Entry 7AD3 (electron microscopy, 3.50 A resolution); this record covers chains B and A of the 8 polymer chains in the assembly.

[Chain B (and A)]
Molecule: Pheromone alpha factor receptor
Source organism: Saccharomyces cerevisiae
Notes: chain A of this document is another copy of the same molecule, construct and numbering; everything in this record applies to it too
Reference sequence: P0CI39 (STE2_YEASX); residue numbers follow UniProt; this construct covers 1-431
Chain sequence (431 residues; numbered 1 to 431; the number before each row is that of its first residue):
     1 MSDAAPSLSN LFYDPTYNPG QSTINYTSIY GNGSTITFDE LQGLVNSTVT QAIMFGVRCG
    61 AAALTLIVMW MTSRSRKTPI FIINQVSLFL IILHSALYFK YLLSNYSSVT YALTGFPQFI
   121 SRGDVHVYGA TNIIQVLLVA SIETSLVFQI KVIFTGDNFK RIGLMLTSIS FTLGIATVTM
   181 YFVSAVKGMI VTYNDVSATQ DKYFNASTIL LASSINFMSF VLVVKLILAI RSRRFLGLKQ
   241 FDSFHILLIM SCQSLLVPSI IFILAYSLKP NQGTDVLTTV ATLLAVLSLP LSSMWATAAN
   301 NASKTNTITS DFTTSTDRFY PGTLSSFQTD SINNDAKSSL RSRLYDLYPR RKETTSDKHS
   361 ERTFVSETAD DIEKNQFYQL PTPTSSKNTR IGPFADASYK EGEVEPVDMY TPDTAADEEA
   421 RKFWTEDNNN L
Unresolved in the structure: 1-8, 307-431
Curated features (UniProtKB/Swiss-Prot):
  - modified residue: Ser310 (Phosphoserine), Ser315 (Phosphoserine), Thr329 (Phosphothreonine), Ser331 (Phosphoserine), Ser360 (Phosphoserine), Thr363 (Phosphothreonine), Ser366 (Phosphoserine), Thr382 (Phosphothreonine), Ser385 (Phosphoserine), Ser386 (Phosphoserine), Thr411 (Phosphothreonine), Thr414 (Phosphothreonine)
  - glycosylation (N-linked (GlcNAc...) asparagine): Asn25, Asn32
  - cross-link (Glycyl lysine isopeptide (Lys-Gly)): Lys374 (interchain with G-Cter in ubiquitin), Lys400 (interchain with G-Cter in ubiquitin), Lys422 (interchain with G-Cter in ubiquitin)
  - natural variant: Ser34 (S34T: In strain: CLIB 95, CLIB 219 and 9 more), Ala176 (A176T: In strain: CLIB 95, CLIB 382 and 8 more), Asp201 (D201G: In strain: CLIB 95, CLIB 219 and 9 more), Met294 (M294I: In strain: CLIB 630 haplotype Ha2), Lys337 (K337E: In strain: CLIB 388, YIIc12 haplotype Ha2 and 1 more), Asp370 (D370N: In strain: CLIB 95, CLIB 219 and 9 more), Phe394 (F394L: In strain: R12 haplotype Ha2)
Glycans and other covalent adducts: N-acetylglucosamine (NAG) linked to Asn25
What the authors report for this chain:
  - self-association interface (contacts with another copy of this molecule): Pro19, Gly31, Ile53 to Ala61
  - post-translational modification sites: Asn25
  - binding site for Alpha-factor mating pheromone: Gln135, Phe204, Asp275
  - mutagenesis - F204C, F204S: decreased binding to Alpha-factor mating pheromone (citing earlier work)
  - mutagenesis - Q135A, Q135P: decreased signaling with Alpha-factor mating pheromone (citing earlier work)
  - binding site for N-acetylglucosamine: Asn25

[How chain B and chain A interact]
Contacting residue pairs (81; chain B residue first):
  Ser9(B) - Ile29(A)  hydrogen bond (side chain-backbone)
  Asn10(B) - Asn32(A)
  Leu11(B) - Phe116(A)
  Leu11(B) - Gln118(A)
  Phe12(B) - Pro117(A)
  Asp14(B) - Gln118(A)  hydrogen bond (backbone-side chain)
  Pro15(B) - Gln118(A)
  Tyr17(B) - Phe116(A)  hydrophobic
  Tyr17(B) - Gln118(A)
  Pro19(B) - Thr110(A)
  Pro19(B) - Phe116(A)  hydrophobic
  Pro19(B) - Gln118(A)
  Gly20(B) - Thr110(A)
  Ser22(B) - Thr27(A)
  Ile24(B) - Ile24(A)  hydrophobic
  Asn25(B) - Asn25(A)
  Thr27(B) - Tyr17(A)
  Ile29(B) - Ser9(A)  hydrogen bond (backbone-backbone)
  Ile29(B) - Phe12(A)  hydrophobic
  Phe38(B) - Tyr26(A)  hydrophobic
  Phe38(B) - Val109(A)
  Phe38(B) - Thr110(A)
  Phe38(B) - Thr114(A)
  Leu41(B) - Val109(A)  hydrophobic
  Gln42(B) - Ser108(A)
  Gln42(B) - Val109(A)  hydrogen bond (side chain-backbone)
  Val45(B) - Val45(A)  hydrophobic
  Asn46(B) - Leu103(A)
  Thr48(B) - Val49(A)
  Val49(B) - Thr48(A)
  Val49(B) - Val49(A)  hydrophobic
  Val49(B) - Ala52(A)
  Val49(B) - Leu103(A)  hydrophobic
  Thr50(B) - Leu103(A)
  Ala52(B) - Val49(A)  hydrophobic
  Ala52(B) - Ile53(A)  hydrophobic
  Ile53(B) - Ala52(A)  hydrophobic
  Ile53(B) - Gly56(A)
  Ile53(B) - Phe99(A)  hydrophobic
  Gly56(B) - Ile53(A)
  Gly56(B) - Gly56(A)
  Gly56(B) - Val57(A)  hydrogen bond (backbone-backbone)
  Val57(B) - Gly56(A)  hydrogen bond (backbone-backbone)
  Gly60(B) - Val57(A)
  Ala61(B) - Leu64(A)
  Leu64(B) - Ala61(A)
  Leu64(B) - Thr65(A)
  Leu64(B) - Leu287(A)  hydrophobic
  Thr65(B) - Leu64(A)
  Ile67(B) - Leu291(A)  hydrophobic
  Val68(B) - Leu291(A)  hydrophobic
  Val68(B) - Met294(A)  hydrophobic
  Met71(B) - Leu291(A)
  Met71(B) - Trp295(A)  hydrophobic
  Thr72(B) - Ala298(A)
  Phe99(B) - Ile53(A)  hydrophobic
  Leu103(B) - Asn46(A)
  Leu103(B) - Val49(A)  hydrophobic
  Leu103(B) - Thr50(A)
  Ser108(B) - Gln42(A)  hydrogen bond
  Val109(B) - Phe38(A)
  Val109(B) - Leu41(A)  hydrophobic
  Val109(B) - Gln42(A)  hydrogen bond (backbone-side chain)
  Thr110(B) - Pro19(A)
  Thr110(B) - Gly20(A)
  Thr110(B) - Phe38(A)
  Thr114(B) - Phe38(A)
  Gly115(B) - Phe12(A)
  Phe116(B) - Leu11(A)  hydrophobic
  Phe116(B) - Tyr17(A)  hydrophobic
  Phe116(B) - Pro19(A)  hydrophobic
  Pro117(B) - Phe12(A)
  Gln118(B) - Pro15(A)
  Gln118(B) - Tyr17(A)
  Leu287(B) - Leu64(A)  hydrophobic
  Leu291(B) - Val68(A)  hydrophobic
  Leu291(B) - Met71(A)  hydrophobic
  Trp295(B) - Met71(A)  hydrophobic
  Ala298(B) - Met71(A)
  Ala298(B) - Thr72(A)
  Asn301(B) - Asn301(A)
Also at the interface, not in a pair above, chain B (54 interface residues in all): Tyr26, Leu102, Phe119, Met294, Thr305
Also at the interface, not in a pair above, chain A (55 interface residues in all): Thr16, Ser22, Gly31, Gly60, Ile67, Leu102, Leu113, Gly115, Phe119

[In short]
The interface between chain B and chain A involves 54 residues on one side and 55 on the other, with 8
hydrogen bonds. Among the polar pairs are Ser9(B)-Ile29(A), Asp14(B)-Gln118(A) and Gln42(B)-Val109(A). From
the paper: a binding site for Alpha-factor mating pheromone at Gln135(B), Phe204(B) and Asp275(B); F204C and
F204S of chain B reduce binding to Alpha-factor mating pheromone; 4 substitutions were tested in all.
Both chains are Pheromone alpha factor receptor (Saccharomyces cerevisiae). Entry 7AD3 (Class D GPCR Ste2
dimer coupled to two G proteins) was determined by electron microscopy.
